PDB entry 8D8K | electron microscopy, 3.13 A resolution | chains P and a of the 35 polymer chains in the assembly

== Chain P ==
Protein: 37S ribosomal protein S16, mitochondrial
Source organism: Saccharomyces cerevisiae
UniProtKB: Q02608 (RT16_YEAST); residue numbers follow UniProt; this construct covers 1-121
Chain sequence (121 residues; each row starts with the number of its first residue):
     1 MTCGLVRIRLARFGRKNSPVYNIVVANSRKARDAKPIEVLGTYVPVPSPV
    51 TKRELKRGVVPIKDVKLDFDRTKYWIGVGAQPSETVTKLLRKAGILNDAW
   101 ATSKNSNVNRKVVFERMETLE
Unresolved in the structure: 1, 107-109, 121

== Chain a ==
Molecule: 15S ribosomal RNA
Source organism: Saccharomyces cerevisiae
Sequence (1713 nucleotides; each row starts with the number of its first residue; numbers below 1 keep their minus sign (U-63 is residue -63)):
   -63 UUUUAUAUAAUAAUAAUAAUAUAUAUAUAUAUAUAUUAUUAUAUUAGUUA
   -13 UAUAAUAAGGAAAAGUAAAAAAUUUAUAAGAAUAUGAUGUUGGUUCAGAU
    37 UAAGCGCUAAAUAAGGACAUGACACAUGCGAAUCAUACGUUUAUUAUUGA
    87 UAAGAUAAUAAAUAUGUGGUGUAAACGUGAGUAAUUUUAUUAGGAAUUAA
   137 UGAACUAUAGAAUAAGCUAAAUACUUAAUAUAUUAUUAUAUAAAAAUAAU
   187 UUAUAUAAUAAAAAGGAUAUAUAUAUAAUAUAUAUUUAUCUAUAGUCAAG
   237 CCAAUAAUGGUUUAGGUAGUAGGUUUAUUAAGAGUUAAACCUAGCCAACG
   287 AUCCAUAAUCGAUAAUGAAAGUUAGAACGAUCACGUUGACUCUGAAAUAU
   337 AGUCAAUAUCUAUAAGAUACAGCAGUGAGGAAUAUUGGACAAUGAUCGAA
   387 AGAUUGAUCCAGUUACUUAUUAGGAUGAUAUAUAAAAAUAUUUUAUUUUA
   437 UUUAUAAAUAUUAAAUAUUUAUAAUAAUAAUAAUAAUAAUAUAUAUAUAU
   487 AAAUUGAUUAAAAAUAAAAUCCAUAAAUAAUUAAAAUAAUGAUAUUAAUU
   537 ACCAUAUAUAUUUUUAUAUGGAUAUAUAUAUUAAUAAUAAUAUUAAUUUU
   587 AUUAUUAUUAAUAAUAUAUUUUAAUAGUCCUGACUAAUAUUUGUGCCAGC
   637 AGUCGCGGUAACACAAAGAGGGCGAGCGUUAAUCAUAAUGGUUUAAAGGA
   687 UCCGUAGAAUGAAUUAUAUAUUAUAAUUUAGAGUUAAUAAAAUAUAAUUA
   737 AAGAAUUAUAAUAGUAAAGAUGAAAUAAUAAUAAUAAUUAUAAGACUAAU
   787 AUAUGUGAAAAUAUUAAUUAAAUAUUAACUGACAUUGAGGGAUUAAAACU
   837 AGAGUAGCGAAACGGAUUCGAUACCCGUGUAGUUCUAGUAGUAAACUAUG
   887 AAUACAAUUAUUUAUAAUAUAUAUUAUAUAUAAAUAAUAAAUGAAAAUGA
   937 AAGUAUUCCACCUGAAGAGUACGUUAGCAAUAAUGAAACUCAAAACAAUA
   987 GACGGUUACAGACUUAAGCAGUGGAGCAUGUUAUUUAAUUCGAUAAUCCA
  1037 CGACUAACCUUACCAUAUUUUGAAUAUUAUAAUAAUUAUUAUAAUUAUUA
  1087 UAUUACAGGCGUUACAUUGUUGUCUUUAGUUCGUGCUGCAAAGUUUUAGA
  1137 UUAAGUUCAUAAACGAACAAAACUCCAUAUAUAUAAUUUUAAUUAUAUAU
  1187 AAUUUUAUAUUAUUUAUUAAUAUAAAGAAAGGAAUUAAGACAAAUCAUAA
  1237 UGAUCCUUAUAAUAUGGGUAAUAGACGUGCUAUAAUAAAAUGAUAAUAAA
  1287 AUUAUAUAAAAUAUAUUUAAUUAUAUUUAAUUAAUAAUAUAAAACAUUUU
  1337 AAUUUUUAAUAUAUUUUUUUAUUAUAUAUUAAUAUGAAUUAUAAUCUGAA
  1387 AUUCGAUUAUAUGAAAAAAGAAUUGCUAGUAAUACGUAAAUUAGUAUGUU
  1437 ACGGUGAAUAUUCUAACUGUUUCGCACUAAUCACUCAUCACGCGUUGAAA
  1487 CAUAUUAUUAUCUUAUUAUUUAUAUAAUAUUUUUUAAUAAAUAUUAAUAA
  1537 UUAUUAAUUUAUAUUUAUUUAUAUCAGAAAUAAUAUGAAUUAAUGCGAAG
  1587 UUGAAAUACAGUUACCGUAGGGGAACCUGCGGUGGGCUUAUAAAUAUCUU
  1637 AAAUAUUCUUACA
Unresolved in the structure: -54 to -16, 3-7, 86-88, 167-171, 211-213, 421-477, 546-549, 564-599, 705-707, 906-910, 1075-1077, 1362-1366, 1529-1535
Metal / ion sites: Mg2+ site 1 near A20 (its only coordinating residue here); Mg2+ site 2 near A33 (its only coordinating residue here); Mg2+ site 3 near C54 (its only coordinating residue here); Mg2+ site 4: A55, U56, G115; Mg2+ site 5 near A110 (its only coordinating residue here); Mg2+ site 6: A116, G117, A294; Mg2+ site 7: G117, A294; Mg2+ site 8: A159, C160; Mg2+ site 9 near U256 (its only coordinating residue here); Mg2+ site 10 near G270 (its only coordinating residue here); Mg2+ site 11: A287, U288; Mg2+ site 12: A312, A313; 31 more Mg2+ sites not listed

== Chain P / chain a interface ==
Pairs across the interface - 68 pairs, chain P then chain a:
  Thr2(P) - A381(a)  phosphate contact
  Cys3(P) - C141(a)  phosphate contact
  Gly4(P) - A140(a)  phosphate contact
  Gly4(P) - C141(a)  hydrogen bond to the phosphate
  Leu5(P) - G138(a)  base contact
  Leu5(P) - A139(a)  sugar contact
  Leu5(P) - A140(a)  sugar contact
  Leu5(P) - C233(a)  base contact
  Val6(P) - U232(a)  sugar contact
  Val6(P) - C233(a)  sugar contact
  Arg7(P) - A381(a)  salt bridge to the phosphate
  Arg7(P) - U382(a)  salt bridge to the phosphate
  Arg9(P) - G380(a)  phosphate contact
  Arg9(P) - A381(a)  salt bridge to the phosphate
  Leu10(P) - U379(a)  hydrogen bond to the sugar
  Leu10(P) - G380(a)  hydrogen bond to the phosphate
  Arg12(P) - C395(a)  salt bridge to the phosphate
  Arg12(P) - C396(a)  salt bridge to the phosphate
  Arg15(P) - A50(a)  phosphate contact
  Arg15(P) - G51(a)  phosphate contact
  Lys16(P) - A50(a)  phosphate contact
  Lys16(P) - G51(a)  salt bridge to the phosphate
  Lys16(P) - C396(a)  phosphate contact
  Asn17(P) - A50(a)  hydrogen bond to the phosphate
  Asn17(P) - C396(a)  hydrogen bond to the phosphate
  Asn17(P) - A397(a)  hydrogen bond to the phosphate
  Pro19(P) - A521(a)  sugar contact
  Tyr21(P) - A378(a)  hydrogen bond to the sugar
  Tyr21(P) - U379(a)  sugar contact
  Asn27(P) - C233(a)  hydrogen bond to the sugar
  Asn27(P) - A234(a)  hydrogen bond to the phosphate
  Ser28(P) - A381(a)  sugar contact
  Arg29(P) - A110(a)  hydrogen bond to the sugar
  Arg29(P) - A111(a)  sugar contact
  Arg29(P) - A381(a)  hydrogen bond to the phosphate
  Arg29(P) - U382(a)  salt bridge to the phosphate
  Lys30(P) - A111(a)  phosphate contact
  Ala31(P) - A111(a)  sugar contact
  Arg32(P) - U379(a)  hydrogen bond to the base
  Arg32(P) - U394(a)  hydrogen bond to the sugar
  Arg32(P) - C395(a)  salt bridge to the phosphate
  Ala34(P) - A316(a)  phosphate contact
  Lys35(P) - G315(a)  phosphate contact
  Lys35(P) - A316(a)  hydrogen bond to the phosphate
  Ile37(P) - C233(a)  phosphate contact
  Pro45(P) - A521(a)  sugar contact
  Val46(P) - A520(a)  sugar contact
  Pro47(P) - A520(a)  phosphate contact
  Pro47(P) - A521(a)  phosphate contact
  Arg53(P) - U550(a)  salt bridge to the phosphate
  Lys63(P) - A521(a)  salt bridge to the phosphate
  Lys63(P) - A522(a)  sugar contact
  Lys63(P) - U523(a)  salt bridge to the phosphate
  Tyr74(P) - U232(a)  sugar contact
  Trp75(P) - U232(a)  sugar contact
  Trp75(P) - C233(a)  phosphate contact
  Gly77(P) - U142(a)  sugar contact
  Val78(P) - G231(a)  hydrogen bond to the base
  Val78(P) - U232(a)  sugar contact
  Gly79(P) - C141(a)  hydrogen bond to the sugar
  Gly79(P) - U142(a)  sugar contact
  Gln81(P) - C141(a)  hydrogen bond to the phosphate
  Ser83(P) - G380(a)  hydrogen bond to the phosphate
  Thr85(P) - U379(a)  hydrogen bond to the phosphate
  Val86(P) - G380(a)  phosphate contact
  Lys104(P) - A387(a)  salt bridge to the phosphate
  Lys104(P) - A524(a)  base contact
  Asn105(P) - A524(a)  base contact
Other interface residues (no listed pair), chain P (42 interface residues in all): Asp33, Tyr43, Lys88
Other interface residues (no listed pair), chain a (33 interface residues in all): C112, G388

== Overview ==
The interface between chain P and chain a involves 42 residues on one side and 33 on the other; the contacts
include 19 hydrogen bonds and 12 salt bridges. Polar contacts include Arg32(P)-U379(a), Val78(P)-G231(a) and
Leu10(P)-U379(a). A55(a), U56(a) and G115(a) coordinate Mg2+ site 4.
Here chain P is 37S ribosomal protein S16, mitochondrial and chain a is 15S ribosomal RNA, both from
Saccharomyces cerevisiae. Entry 8D8K (Yeast mitochondrial small subunit assembly intermediate (State 2)) was
determined by electron microscopy (same publication as 8D8J and 8D8L).
